Entry 4X32 (X-ray diffraction, 1.90 A resolution); this record covers chain A.

# Chain A
Protein: Bacteriorhodopsin
From: Halobacterium salinarum
UniProtKB: P02945 (BACR_HALSA); residues 5-232 here correspond to UniProt positions 18-245 (UniProt number = residue number + 13)
Sequence (228 residues; row label = number of the first residue in the row):
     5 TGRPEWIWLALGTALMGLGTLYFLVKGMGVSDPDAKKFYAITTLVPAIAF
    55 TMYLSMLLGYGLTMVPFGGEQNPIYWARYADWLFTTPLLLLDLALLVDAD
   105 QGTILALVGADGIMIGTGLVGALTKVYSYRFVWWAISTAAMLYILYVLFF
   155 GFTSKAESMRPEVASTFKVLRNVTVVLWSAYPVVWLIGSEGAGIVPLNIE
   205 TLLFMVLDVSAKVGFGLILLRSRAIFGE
Unresolved in the structure: 157-162
UniProt features mapped onto this chain:
  - site: Asp85 (Primary proton acceptor)
  - modified residue: Lys216 (N6-(retinylidene)lysine)
Covalently attached groups: retinal (RET) linked to Lys216
Ligand contacts:
  - lipid fragment (LI1; 1-[2,6,10.14-tetramethyl-hexadecan-16-yl]-2-[2,10,14-trimethylhexadecan-16-yl]glycerol), molecule 1: Ala14, Thr17, Ala18, Leu61
  - lipid fragment (LI1), molecule 2: Gly21, Thr24, Leu25, Leu28, Gly31, Val34, Lys40, Tyr43, Ala44, Thr47, Leu48, Ala51, Phe54, Thr55, Gly106, Thr107, Ala110, Ala114, Ile117, Ile140, Ala143, Ala144, Tyr147
  - lipid fragment (LI1), molecule 3: Leu48, Ile52, Thr55, Met56, Tyr64, Trp80, Phe88, Leu109, Val112, Gly113, Gly116, Ile117, Gly120, Thr121, Leu123, Val124, Leu127
  - lipid fragment (LI1), molecule 4: Phe54, Leu58, Leu62, Tyr133, Val136, Ala139, Ile140, Ala143
  - lipid fragment (LI1), molecule 5: Trp80, Ala84, Leu87, Leu123, Leu127
  - lipid fragment (LI1), molecule 6: Tyr131, Phe135, Trp138, Leu190, Ala196
  - lipid fragment (LI1), molecule 7: Ser132, Phe135, Val136, Ala139
  - lipid fragment (LI1), molecule 8: Trp138, Leu190, Ala196, Ile198
  - retinal (RET): Tyr83, Trp86, Thr89, Thr90, Leu93, Met118, Gly122, Trp138, Ser141, Thr142, Met145, Trp182, Tyr185, Pro186, Trp189, Asp212, Ala215
Reported in the primary citation:
  - binding site for retinal: Lys216

# Overview
Chain A binds 8 copies of lipid fragment. Covalently linked retinal: at Lys216. From the paper: a binding site
for retinal at Lys216.
Chain A is Bacteriorhodopsin (Halobacterium salinarum); the structure, Bacteriorhodopsin ground state
structure collected in cryo conditions from crystals obtained in LCP with PEG as ..., was determined by X-ray
diffraction together with 4X31 from the same study.
